PDB entry 1LSN | X-ray diffraction, 1.90 A resolution | chain A

[Chain A]
Molecule: Hen egg white lysozyme
Source organism: Gallus gallus
Notes: EC 3.2.1.17
UniProtKB: P00698 (LYSC_CHICK); residues 1-129 here correspond to UniProt positions 19-147 (UniProt number = residue number + 18)
Sequence (129 residues; each row starts with the number of its first residue):
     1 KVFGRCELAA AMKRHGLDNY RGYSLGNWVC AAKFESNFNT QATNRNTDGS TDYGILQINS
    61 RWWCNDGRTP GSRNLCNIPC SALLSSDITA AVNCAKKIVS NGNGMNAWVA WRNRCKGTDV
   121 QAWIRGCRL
Construct notes: conflict Ala-91 (Ser109 in P00698), Asn-101 (Asp119 in P00698)
Disulfides: Cys-6/Cys-127, Cys-30/Cys-115, Cys-64/Cys-80, Cys-76/Cys-94
UniProt features mapped onto this chain:
  - active site: Glu-35, Asp-52

[Overview]
From UniProt: active-site residues Glu-35 and Asp-52.
Chain A is Hen egg white lysozyme (Gallus gallus); the structure, Thermal stability determinants of chicken
egg-white lysozyme core mutants: hydrophobicity, packing volume and conserved buried water ..., was determined
by X-ray diffraction together with 1LSM from the same study.
